7PIS - chains H and 5 of the 56 polymer chains in the assembly; structure by electron microscopy, 15.00 A resolution (very low resolution: no residue pairs are listed; an interface is given only as per-side residue counts).

[Chain H]
Molecule: 30S ribosomal protein S9
Organism: Mycoplasma pneumoniae M129
UniProt: P75179 (RS9_MYCPN); residues 1-132 here = UniProt positions 1-132
Sequence (132 residues; each row starts with the number of its first residue):
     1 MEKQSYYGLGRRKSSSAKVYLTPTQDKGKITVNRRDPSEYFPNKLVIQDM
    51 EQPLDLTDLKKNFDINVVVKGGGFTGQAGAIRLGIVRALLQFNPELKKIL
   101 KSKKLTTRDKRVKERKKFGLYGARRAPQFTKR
Not modelled in the structure: 1-3, 132

[Chain 5]
Molecule: 16S ribosomal RNA
Organism: Mycoplasma pneumoniae M129
Sequence (1520 nucleotides; row label = number of the first residue in the row):
     1 UUUUUCUGAGAGUUUGAUCCUGGCUCAGGAUUAACGCUGGCGGCAUGCCU
    51 AAUACAUGCAAGUCGAUCGAAAGUAGUAAUACUUUAGAGGCGAACGGGUG
   101 AGUAACACGUAUCCAAUCUACCUUAUAAUGGGGGAUAACUAGUUGAAAGA
   151 CUAGCUAAUACCGCAUAAGAACUUUGGUUCGCAUGAAUCAAAGUUGAAAG
   201 GACCUGCAAGGGUUCGUUAUUUGAUGAGGGUGCGCCAUAUCAGCUAGUUG
   251 GUGGGGUAACGGCCUACCAAGGCAAUGACGUGUAGCUAUGCUGAGAAGUA
   301 GAAUAGCCACAAUGGGACUGAGACACGGCCCAUACUCCUACGGGAGGCAG
   351 CAGUAGGGAAUUUUUCACAAUGAGCGAAAGCUUGAUGGAGCAAUGCCGCG
   401 UGAACGAUGAAGGUCUUUAAGAUUGUAAAGUUCUUUUAUUUGGGAAGAAU
   451 GACUUUAGCAGGUAAUGGCUAGAGUUUGACUGUACCAUUUUGAAUAAGUG
   501 ACGACUAACUAUGUGCCAGCAGUCGCGGUAAUACAUAGGUCGCAAGCGUU
   551 AUCCGGAUUUAUUGGGCGUAAAGCAAGCGCAGGCGGAUUGAAAAGUCUGG
   601 UGUUAAAGGCAGCUGCUUAACAGUUGUAUGCAUUGGAAACUAUUAAUCUA
   651 GAGUGUGGUAGGGAGUUUUGGAAUUUCAUGUGGAGCGGUGAAAUGCGUAG
   701 AUAUAUGAAGGAACACCAGUGGCGAAGGCGAAAACUUAGGCCAUUACUGA
   751 CGCUUAGGCUUGAAAGUGUGGGGAGCAAAUAGGAUUAGAUACCCUAGUAG
   801 UCCACACCGUAAACGAUAGAUACUAGCUGUCGGGGCGAUCCCCUCGGUAG
   851 UGAAGUUAACACAUUAAGUAUCUCGCCUGGGUAGUACAUUCGCAAGAAUG
   901 AAACUCAAACGGAAUUGACGGGGACCCGCACAAGUGGUGGAGCAUGUUGC
   951 UUAAUUCGACGGUACACGAAAAACCUUACCUAGACUUGACAUCCUUGGCA
  1001 AAGUUAUGGAAACAUAAUGGAGGUUAACCGAGUGACAGGUGGUGCAUGGU
  1051 UGUCGUCAGCUCGUGUCGUGAGAUGUUGGGUUAAGUCCCGCAACGAGCGC
  1101 AACCCUUAUCGUUAGUUACAUUGUCUAGCGAGACUGCUAAUGCAAAUUGG
  1151 AGGAAGGAAGGGAUGACGUCAAAUCAUCAUGCCCCUUAUGUCUAGGGCUG
  1201 CAAACGUGCUACAAUGGCCAAUACAAACAGUCGCCAGCUUGUAAAAGUGA
  1251 GCAAAUCUGUAAAGUUGGUCUCAGUUCGGAUUGAGGGCUGCAAUUCGUCC
  1301 UCAUGAAGUCGGAAUCACUAGUAAUCGCGAAUCAGCUAUGUCGCGGUGAA
  1351 UACGUUCUCGGGUCUUGUACACACCGCCCGUCAAACUAUGAAAGCUGGUA
  1401 AUAUUUAAAAACGUGUUGCUAACCAUUAGGAAGCGCAUGUCAAGGAUAGC
  1451 ACCGGUGAUUGGAGUUAAGUCGUAACAAGGUACCCCUACGAGAACGUGGG
  1501 GGUGGAUCACCUCCUUUCUA
Not modelled in the structure: 1-4, 181-184, 1020-1027, 1510-1520

[How chain H and chain 5 interact]
At this resolution (15 A) residue pairs are not listed: 57 residues of chain H and 59 of chain 5 lie at the interface.

[Summary]
Chain H and chain 5 form an interface of 57 and 59 residues respectively.
Here chain H is 30S ribosomal protein S9 and chain 5 is 16S ribosomal RNA, both from Mycoplasma pneumoniae
M129. Entry 7PIS (70S ribosome with EF-G, A*- and P/E-site tRNAs in pseudouridimycin-treated Mycoplasma
pneumoniae cells) was determined by electron microscopy, deposited together with 7OOC, 7OOD, 7P6Z, 7PAH, 7PAI,
7PAJ and 23 further entries.
